Entry 3D3I (X-ray diffraction, 1.78 A resolution); this record covers chains A and B.

Chain A (and B):
Name: Uncharacterized protein ygjK
From: Escherichia coli
Notes: chain B of this document is another copy of the same molecule, construct and numbering; everything in this record applies to it too
UniProtKB: P42592 (YGJK_ECOLI); residues 0-760 here correspond to UniProt positions 23-783 (UniProt number = residue number + 23)
Chain sequence (761 residues; numbered 0 to 760; the number before each row is that of its first residue; numbering starts at 0):
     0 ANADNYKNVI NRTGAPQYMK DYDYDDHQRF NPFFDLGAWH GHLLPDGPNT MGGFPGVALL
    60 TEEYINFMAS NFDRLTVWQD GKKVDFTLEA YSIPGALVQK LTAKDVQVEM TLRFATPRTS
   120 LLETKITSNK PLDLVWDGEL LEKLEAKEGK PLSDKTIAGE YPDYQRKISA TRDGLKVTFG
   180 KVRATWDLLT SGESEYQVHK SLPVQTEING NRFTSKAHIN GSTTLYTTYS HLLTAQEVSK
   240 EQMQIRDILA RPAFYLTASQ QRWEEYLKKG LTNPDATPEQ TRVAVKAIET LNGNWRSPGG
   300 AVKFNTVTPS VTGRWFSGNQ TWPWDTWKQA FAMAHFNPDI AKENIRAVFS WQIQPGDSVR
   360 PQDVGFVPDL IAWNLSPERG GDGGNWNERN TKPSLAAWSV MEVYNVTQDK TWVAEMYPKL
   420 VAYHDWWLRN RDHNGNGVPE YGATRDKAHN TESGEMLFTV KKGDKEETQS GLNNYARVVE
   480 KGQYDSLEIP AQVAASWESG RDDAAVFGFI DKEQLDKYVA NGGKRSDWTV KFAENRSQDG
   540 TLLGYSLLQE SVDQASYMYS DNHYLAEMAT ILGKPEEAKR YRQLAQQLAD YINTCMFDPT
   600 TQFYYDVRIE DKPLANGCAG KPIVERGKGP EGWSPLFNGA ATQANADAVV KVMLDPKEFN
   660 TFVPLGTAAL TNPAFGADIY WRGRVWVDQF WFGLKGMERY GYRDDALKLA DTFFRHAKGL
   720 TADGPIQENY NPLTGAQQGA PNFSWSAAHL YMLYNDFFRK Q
Not modelled in the structure: 0-1, 760
Modified / non-standard residues: Mse18, Mse50, Mse67, Mse109, Mse242, Mse332, Mse400, Mse415, Mse455, Mse557, Mse567, Mse595, Mse652, Mse696, Mse751 (selenomethionine; parent Met)
Cystine bridges: Cys594-Cys617
Metal / ion sites: Ca2+: Asp431, Asn433, Asn435, Val437, Glu439, Glu549
Curated features (UniProtKB/Swiss-Prot):
  - active site: Asp501 (Proton donor), Glu727 (Proton acceptor)
  - binding site (Ca(2+)): Asp431, Asn433, Asn435, Val437, Glu439, Glu549

Interface between chain A and chain B:
Contacting residue pairs (22; chain A residue first):
  Tyr160(A) - Gln482(B)
  Val181(A) - Gln482(B)
  Arg182(A) - Lys480(B)  hydrogen bond (backbone-side chain)
  Arg182(A) - Gln482(B)
  Ala183(A) - Gln482(B)
  Trp185(A) - Lys461(B)
  Trp185(A) - Lys464(B)
  Asp186(A) - Lys461(B)  salt bridge
  Trp314(A) - Lys464(B)
  Thr450(A) - Glu451(B)  hydrogen bond
  Glu451(A) - Thr450(B)  hydrogen bond
  Glu451(A) - Glu451(B)  hydrogen bond (backbone-side chain)
  Glu451(A) - Ser452(B)  hydrogen bond
  Ser452(A) - Glu451(B)  hydrogen bond (backbone-side chain)
  Lys461(A) - Trp185(B)
  Lys461(A) - Asp186(B)  salt bridge
  Lys464(A) - Trp185(B)
  Lys464(A) - Trp314(B)
  Glu466(A) - Trp185(B)
  Lys480(A) - Arg182(B)  hydrogen bond (side chain-backbone)
  Gln482(A) - Arg182(B)
  Gln482(A) - Ala183(B)
Interface residues without a listed pair, chain A (18 interface residues in all): Glu159, Thr184, Gly383
Interface residues without a listed pair, chain B (17 interface residues in all): Glu159, Tyr160, Val181, Gly383, Glu466

Summary:
18 residues of chain A and 17 residues of chain B are in contact; the contacts include 7 hydrogen bonds and 2
salt bridges. Polar pairs include Asp186(A)-Lys461(B), Arg182(A)-Lys480(B) and Thr450(A)-Glu451(B). From
UniProt: active-site residues Asp501(A) and Glu727(A) and 6 Ca2+-binding residues on chain A.
Chain A and chain B are both Uncharacterized protein ygjK (Escherichia coli); the structure, Crystal
structural of Escherichia coli K12 YgjK, a glucosidase belonging to glycoside hydrolase family 63, was
determined by X-ray diffraction together with 3W7S, 3W7T and 3W7U from the same study.
